5X0Y - chains G and J of the 11 polymer chains in the assembly; structure by electron microscopy, 4.69 A resolution (low resolution: residue-level contacts below are approximate; hydrogen-bond / salt-bridge calls are withheld).

[Chain G]
Name: Histone H2A
Source organism: Xenopus laevis
UniProtKB: Q6AZJ8 (Q6AZJ8_XENLA); residues 1-129 here correspond to UniProt positions 2-130 (UniProt number = residue number + 1)
Amino-acid sequence (129 residues; each row starts with the number of its first residue):
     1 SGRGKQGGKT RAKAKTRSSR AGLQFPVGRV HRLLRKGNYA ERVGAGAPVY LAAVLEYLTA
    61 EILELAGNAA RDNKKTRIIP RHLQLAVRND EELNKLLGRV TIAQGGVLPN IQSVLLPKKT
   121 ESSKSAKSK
Disordered / not traced: 1-11, 119-129

[Chain J]
Molecule: 167-nt DNA strand
Sequence (167 nucleotides; each row starts with the number of its first residue; numbers below 1 keep their minus sign (DA-19 is residue -19)):
   -19 ATCGTACTTC TCGACAAGCT ATCGGATGTA TATATCTGAC ACGTGCCTGG AGACTAGGGA
    41 GTAATCCCCT TGGCGGTTAA AACGCGGGGG ACAGCGCGTA CGTGCGTTTA AGCGGTGCTA
   101 GAGCTGTCTA CGACCAATTG AGCGGCCTCG GCACCGGGAT TCTCGAT
Disordered / not traced: -19 to 0, 147

[How chain G and chain J interact]
Pairs across the interface - 13 pairs, chain G then chain J:
  Arg29(G) with DG122(J); DC123(J)
  Arg42(G) with DG112(J); DA113(J)
  Val43(G) with DG112(J); DA113(J)
  Gly44(G) with DG112(J)
  Ala45(G) with DG112(J)
  Lys75(G) with DC132(J)
  Thr76(G) with DG131(J); DC132(J)
  Arg77(G) with DG131(J); DC132(J)
Other interface residues (no listed pair), chain G (10 interface residues in all): Glu41, Lys74

[Summary]
10 residues of chain G and 6 residues of chain J are in contact.
Chain G is Histone H2A (Xenopus laevis) and chain J is a 167-nt DNA strand; the structure, Complex of
Snf2-Nucleosome complex with Snf2 bound to SHL2 of the nucleosome, was determined by electron microscopy,
deposited together with 5X0X.
